9CBI - chain A; structure by X-ray diffraction, 2.50 A resolution.

[Chain A]
Protein: Polyamine deacetylase HDAC10
Organism: Danio rerio
Notes: EC 3.5.1.48, 3.5.1.62
UniProt: F1QCV2 (HDA10_DANRE); residue numbers follow UniProt; this construct covers 2-675
Amino-acid sequence (676 residues; each row starts with the number of its first residue):
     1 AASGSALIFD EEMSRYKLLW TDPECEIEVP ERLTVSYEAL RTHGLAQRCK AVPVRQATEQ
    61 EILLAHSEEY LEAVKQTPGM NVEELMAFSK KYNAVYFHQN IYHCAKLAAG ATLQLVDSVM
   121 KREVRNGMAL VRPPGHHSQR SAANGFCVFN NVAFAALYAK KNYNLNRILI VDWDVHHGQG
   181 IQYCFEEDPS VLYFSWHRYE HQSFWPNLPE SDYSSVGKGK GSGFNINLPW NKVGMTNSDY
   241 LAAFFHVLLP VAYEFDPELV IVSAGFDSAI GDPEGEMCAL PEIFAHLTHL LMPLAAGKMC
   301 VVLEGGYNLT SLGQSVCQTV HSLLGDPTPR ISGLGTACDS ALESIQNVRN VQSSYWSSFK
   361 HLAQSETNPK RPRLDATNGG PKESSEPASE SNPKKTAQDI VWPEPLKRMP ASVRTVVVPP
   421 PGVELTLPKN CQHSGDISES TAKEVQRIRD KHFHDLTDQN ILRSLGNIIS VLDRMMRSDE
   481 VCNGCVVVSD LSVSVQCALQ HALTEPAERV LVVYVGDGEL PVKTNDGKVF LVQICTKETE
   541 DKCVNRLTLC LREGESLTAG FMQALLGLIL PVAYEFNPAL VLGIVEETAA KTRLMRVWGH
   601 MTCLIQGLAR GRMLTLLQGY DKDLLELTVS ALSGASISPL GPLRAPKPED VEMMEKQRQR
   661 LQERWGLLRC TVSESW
Not modelled in the structure: 364-412, 435-436, 454-456, 551-552, 588-592, 643-644
Sequence notes: expression tag (1, 676); conflict E24 (Ala in F1QCV2), A94 (Asp in F1QCV2), F154 (Ile in F1QCV2), T548 (Ser in F1QCV2), E586 (Gly in F1QCV2), R593 (Gly in F1QCV2), R596 (Thr in F1QCV2), M613 (Thr in F1QCV2), P646 (Leu in F1QCV2)
Bound ions: K+ site 1: D172, D174, H176, S195, W196; Zn2+: D174, H176, D267 (together with A1AVQ); K+ site 2: F185, D188, V191, F224
Ligand contacts: A1AVQ (1-[4-(2-aminoethyl)phenyl]-2-sulfanylethan-1-one): E24, I27, A94, H136, H137, G145, F146, D174, H176, W205, D267, E274, G305, Y307

[Summary]
Ligands of chain A: compound A1AVQ. The K+ site 1 is built by D172, D174, H176, S195 and W196. D174, H176 and
D267 coordinate Zn2+.
Chain A is Polyamine deacetylase HDAC10 (Danio rerio); the structure, Crystal Structure of Danio rerio Histone
Deacetylase 10 in Complex with p-Aminoethyl Phenylthioketone, was determined by X-ray diffraction together
with 9CBF, 9CBG, 9CBH, 9CBJ and 9CBK from the same study.
